Entry 8S30 (X-ray diffraction, 1.94 A resolution); this record covers chains A and B.

[Chain A]
Name: Serine/threonine-protein kinase PLK1
Organism: Homo sapiens
Notes: EC 2.7.11.21
UniProt: P53350 (PLK1_HUMAN); residue numbers follow UniProt; this construct covers 365-603
Chain sequence (242 residues; row label = number of the first residue in the row):
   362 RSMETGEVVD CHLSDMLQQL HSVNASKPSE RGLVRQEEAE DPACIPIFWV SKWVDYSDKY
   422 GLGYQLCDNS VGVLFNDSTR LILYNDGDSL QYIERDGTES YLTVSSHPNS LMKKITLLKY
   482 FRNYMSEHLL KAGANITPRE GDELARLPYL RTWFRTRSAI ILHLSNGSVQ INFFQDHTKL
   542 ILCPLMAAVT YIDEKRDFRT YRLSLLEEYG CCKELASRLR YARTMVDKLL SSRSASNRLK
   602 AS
Not modelled in the structure: 362-372, 467-468, 499-507, 593-603
Construct notes: expression tag (362-364)
UniProt features mapped onto this chain:
  - region: Ala493 to Arg507 (Linker), His538 to Lys540 (Important for interaction with phosphorylated proteins)
  - modified residue: Ser375 (Phosphoserine), Ser450 (Phosphoserine), Thr498 (Phosphothreonine)
  - cross-link: Lys492 (Glycyl lysine isopeptide (Lys-Gly) (interchain with G-Cter in ubiquitin))

[Chain B]
Name: Protein Mis18-alpha
UniProt: Q9NYP9 (MS18A_HUMAN); residues -1 to 5 here correspond to UniProt positions 49-55 (UniProt number = residue number + 50)
Chain sequence (7 residues; row label = number of the first residue in the row; numbers below 1 keep their minus sign (Ala-1 is residue -1)):
    -1 ASMWSSM
Not modelled in the structure: -1
Modified positions: Ser4 (phosphoserine; SEP)
From the paper describing this entry:
  - post-translational modification sites: Ser4
  - mutagenesis - S4A: decreased localization to HJURP
  - mutagenesis - S4D: increased localization to HJURP
  - mutagenesis - S4A: unchanged localization

[Chain A / chain B interface]
Pairs across the interface (16; chain A residue first):
  Lys413(A) - Ser3(B)
  Trp414(A) - Met1(B)  hydrophobic
  Trp414(A) - Trp2(B)
  Trp414(A) - Ser3(B)  hydrogen bond (backbone-backbone)
  Val415(A) - Met1(B)
  Asp416(A) - Ser0(B)
  Asp416(A) - Met1(B)  hydrogen bond (backbone-backbone)
  Asp419(A) - Ser0(B)
  Leu490(A) - Ser3(B)
  Leu490(A) - Ser4(B)
  Leu491(A) - Ser4(B)  hydrogen bond (backbone-backbone)
  Leu491(A) - Met5(B)
  Arg516(A) - Met1(B)
  Phe535(A) - Met1(B)  hydrophobic
  His538(A) - Ser4(B)
  Lys540(A) - Ser4(B)
Interface residues without a listed pair, chain A (13 interface residues in all): Asn533, Phe534
From the paper, about this interface:
  - hot spots on chain B (mutagenesis) - S4A: abolished binding to Serine/threonine-protein kinase PLK1 (chain A)

[Overview]
Chain A and chain B form an interface of 13 and 6 residues respectively, with 3 hydrogen bonds. Main-chain
hydrogen bonds include Trp414(A)-Ser3(B), Asp416(A)-Met1(B) and Leu491(A)-Ser4(B). The paper reports that S4A
of chain B reduces localization to HJURP; a modification site at Ser4(B).
Here chain A is Serine/threonine-protein kinase PLK1 (Homo sapiens) and chain B is Protein Mis18-alpha. Entry
8S30 (Crystal structure of human PLK1 Polo-Box Domain in complex with Mis18) was determined by X-ray
diffraction (same publication as 8S31).
